Entry 7UMT (electron microscopy, 3.40 A resolution); this record covers chains d and f of the 39 polymer chains in the assembly.

[Chain d (and f)]
Name: Outer capsid glycoprotein VP7
Notes: chain f of this document is another copy of the same molecule, construct and numbering; everything in this record applies to it too
Reference sequence: B1NP55 (B1NP55_9REOV); residues 1-326 here = UniProt positions 1-326
Sequence (326 residues; each row starts with the number of its first residue):
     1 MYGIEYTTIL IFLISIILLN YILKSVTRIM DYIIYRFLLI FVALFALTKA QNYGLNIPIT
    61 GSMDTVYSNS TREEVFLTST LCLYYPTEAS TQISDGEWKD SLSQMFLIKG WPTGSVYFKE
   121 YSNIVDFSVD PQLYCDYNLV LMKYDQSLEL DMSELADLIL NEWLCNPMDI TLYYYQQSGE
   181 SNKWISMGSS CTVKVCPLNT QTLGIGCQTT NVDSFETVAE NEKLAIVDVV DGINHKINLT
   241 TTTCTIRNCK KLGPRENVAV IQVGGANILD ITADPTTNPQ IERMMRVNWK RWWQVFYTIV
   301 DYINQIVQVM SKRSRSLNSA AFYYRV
Unresolved in the structure: 1-50
Sequence notes: conflict I108 (Thr in B1NP55), S147 (Asn in B1NP55)
Disulfides: C82-C135, C165-C249, C191-C244, C196-C207
Glycans and other covalent adducts: N-acetylglucosamine (NAG) linked to N69, N238
Ion coordination: Ca2+ site 1: D95 (shared with G206(f), S214(f), E216(f) of chain f); Ca2+ site 2: D151, E154, E222, L224; Ca2+ site 3: Q177, D228, V229, D231 (shared with 1 residue of chain e); Ca2+ site 4: G206, S214, E216 (shared with 1 residue of chain e); Ca2+ site 5: D270, T272, D274, T277; Ca2+ site 6: D301 (shared with Q177(f), D228(f), V229(f), D231(f) of chain f)
Reported in the primary citation:
  - post-translational modification sites: N69, N238

[Interface between chain d and chain f]
Residue-residue contacts (58; chain d residue first):
  D95(d) - G206(f)
  D95(d) - E216(f)
  E97(d) - G206(f)
  S101(d) - I205(f)
  Q104(d) - N199(f)
  Q104(d) - I205(f)
  M105(d) - P197(f)  hydrophobic
  M105(d) - V230(f)  hydrophobic
  M105(d) - I233(f)  hydrophobic
  I108(d) - I233(f)  hydrophobic
  G264(d) - E149(f)
  G265(d) - E149(f)
  A266(d) - N267(f)
  A266(d) - I268(f)  hydrophobic
  M285(d) - P275(f)
  M285(d) - T276(f)
  R286(d) - N267(f)
  R286(d) - I268(f)
  R286(d) - D270(f)
  R286(d) - P275(f)
  R286(d) - N278(f)
  N288(d) - E149(f)
  N288(d) - L150(f)
  N288(d) - S153(f)
  N288(d) - I268(f)
  N288(d) - D270(f)
  W289(d) - L150(f)
  K290(d) - S147(f)
  K290(d) - L150(f)
  K290(d) - D151(f)  salt bridge
  K290(d) - E222(f)
  R291(d) - T217(f)
  R291(d) - V218(f)
  R291(d) - E220(f)  salt bridge
  W293(d) - E216(f)  hydrogen bond
  W293(d) - T217(f)
  W293(d) - V218(f)  hydrophobic
  Q294(d) - V218(f)
  Q294(d) - V227(f)
  Q294(d) - D228(f)  hydrogen bond (side chain-backbone)
  Y297(d) - V195(f)  hydrophobic
  Y297(d) - D228(f)
  Y297(d) - V229(f)  hydrophobic
  T298(d) - A273(f)
  V300(d) - V230(f)  hydrophobic
  D301(d) - D228(f)
  D301(d) - V229(f)
  D301(d) - D231(f)
  Y302(d) - E180(f)
  Y302(d) - K183(f)  hydrogen bond
  Y302(d) - D228(f)
  Y302(d) - D274(f)
  Y302(d) - P275(f)
  Q305(d) - E180(f)
  Q305(d) - D274(f)
  Q305(d) - T276(f)
  I306(d) - T276(f)
  V309(d) - T276(f)
Interface residues without a listed pair, chain d (27 interface residues in all): K109, V287
Interface residues without a listed pair, chain f (38 interface residues in all): Q177, S214, A219, I226, G232, H235, A266

[Summary]
27 residues of chain d and 38 residues of chain f are in contact; the contacts include 3 hydrogen bonds and 2
salt bridges. Polar pairs include K290(d)-D151(f), R291(d)-E220(f) and W293(d)-E216(f). N-acetylglucosamine is
covalently linked to N69(d) and N238(d). D151(d), E154(d), E222(d) and L224(d) form the Ca2+ site 2. From the
paper: modification sites N69(d) and N238(d).
Both chains are Outer capsid glycoprotein VP7. Entry 7UMT (Structure of the VP5*/VP8* assembly from the human
rotavirus strain CDC-9 - Reversed conformation) was determined by electron microscopy together with 7UMS from
the same study.
